PDB entry 4HSU | X-ray diffraction, 1.99 A resolution | chains A and B of the 3 polymer chains in the assembly

== Chain A ==
Name: Lysine-specific histone demethylase 1B
Source organism: Homo sapiens
Notes: EC 1.-.-.-
UniProt: Q8NB78 (KDM1B_HUMAN); numbering as in UniProt (aligned over 51-822)
Chain sequence (776 residues; numbered 47 to 822; the number before each row is that of its first residue):
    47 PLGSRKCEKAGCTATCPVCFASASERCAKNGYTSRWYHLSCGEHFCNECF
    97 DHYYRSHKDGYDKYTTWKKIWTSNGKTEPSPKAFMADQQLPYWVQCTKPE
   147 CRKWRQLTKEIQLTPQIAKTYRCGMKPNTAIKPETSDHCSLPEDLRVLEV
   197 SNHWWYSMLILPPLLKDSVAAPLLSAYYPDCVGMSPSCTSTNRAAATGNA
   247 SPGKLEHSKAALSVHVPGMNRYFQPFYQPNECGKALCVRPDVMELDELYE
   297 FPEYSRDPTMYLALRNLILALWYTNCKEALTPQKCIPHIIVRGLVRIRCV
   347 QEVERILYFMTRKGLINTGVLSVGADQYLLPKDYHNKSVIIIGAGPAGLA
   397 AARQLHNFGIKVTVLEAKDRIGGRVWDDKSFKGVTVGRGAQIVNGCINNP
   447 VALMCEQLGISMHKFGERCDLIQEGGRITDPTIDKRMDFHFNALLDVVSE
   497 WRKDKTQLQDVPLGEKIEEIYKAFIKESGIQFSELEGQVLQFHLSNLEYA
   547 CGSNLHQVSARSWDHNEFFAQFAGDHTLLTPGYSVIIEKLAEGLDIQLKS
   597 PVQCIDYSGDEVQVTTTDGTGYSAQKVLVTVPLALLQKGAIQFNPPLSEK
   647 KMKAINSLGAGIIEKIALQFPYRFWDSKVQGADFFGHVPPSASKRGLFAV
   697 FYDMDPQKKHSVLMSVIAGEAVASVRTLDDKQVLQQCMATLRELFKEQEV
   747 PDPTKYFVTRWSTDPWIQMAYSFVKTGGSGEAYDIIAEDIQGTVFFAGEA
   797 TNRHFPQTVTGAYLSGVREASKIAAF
Disordered / not traced: 47-48, 173-181, 236-263
Sequence notes: expression tag (47-50)
Swiss-Prot annotation at these positions:
  - zinc finger: D133 to V193 (CW-type)
  - region: Y273 to D292 (GLYR1-binding), I438 to L467 (Histone H3-binding), F487 to R498 (Histone H3-binding), F538 to H572 (Histone H3-binding), F564 to A566 (GLYR1-binding), N798 to R814 (GLYR1-binding)
  - binding site (Zn(2+)): C53, C58, C65, C73, H84, H90, C92, C95, C142, C147, C169, C185
  - binding site (FAD): K383 to V439, V598, E795, Q803 to V805
  - modified residue: S247 (Phosphoserine)
  - mutagenesis: R51 to K52 (Reduced demethylase activity), C53 (C53A: Loss of demethylase activity), W82 (W82A: Loss of demethylase activity), H84 (H84A: Loss of demethylase activity. Defective in the binding of FAD), H90 (H90A: Loss of demethylase activity. Defective in the binding of FAD), R101 (R101A: Reduced demethylase activity), H103 (H103D: No effect on DNA or nucleosome binding), K104 (K104E: No effect on DNA or nucleosome binding), K109 (K109E: No effect on DNA or nucleosome binding), K114 to K115 (Reduced demethylase activity), K114 (K114E: No effect on DNA or nucleosome binding), K115 (K115E: No effect on DNA or nucleosome binding), 20 further mutagenesis entries in UniProt
What the authors report for this chain:
  - catalytic residues: K661 (citing earlier work)
  - mutagenesis - E563A: abolished catalytic activity on H3K4me2

== Chain B ==
Name: Putative oxidoreductase GLYR1
Source organism: Homo sapiens
Notes: EC 1.-.-.-
UniProt: Q49A26 (GLYR1_HUMAN); residue numbers follow UniProt; this construct covers 152-268
Chain sequence (124 residues; row label = number of the first residue in the row):
   145 PLGSPEFSERGSKSPLKRAQEQSPRKRGRPPKDEKDLTIPESSTVKGMMA
   195 GPMAAFKWQPTASEPVKDADPHFHHFLLSQTEKPAVCYQAITKKLKICEE
   245 ETGSTSIQAADSTAVNGSITPTDK
Disordered / not traced: 145-213, 226-268
Sequence notes: expression tag (145-151)
Swiss-Prot annotation at these positions:
  - DNA-binding region: P168 to D180 (A.T hook)
  - region: D214 to F217 (Interaction with histone H3), H216 to T225 (Interaction with KDM1B)
  - site: F217 (Required to promote KDM1B demethylase activity toward histone H3K4me1 and H3K4me2)
  - modified residue: S167 (Phosphoserine)
  - cross-link (Glycyl lysine isopeptide (Lys-Gly)): K176 (interchain with G-Cter in SUMO2), K179 (interchain with G-Cter in SUMO2), K201 (interchain with G-Cter in SUMO2), K211 (interchain with G-Cter in SUMO2), K227 (interchain with G-Cter in SUMO2), K237 (interchain with G-Cter in SUMO2), K240 (interchain with G-Cter in SUMO2)
  - mutagenesis: D214 (D214A: Slightly reduced stimulation of KDM1B demethylase activity, but normal KDM1B-binding), H216 (H216A: Slightly reduced stimulation of KDM1B demethylase activity, but normal KDM1B-binding), F217 (F217A: Abolished stimulation of KDM1B demethylase activity, reduced affinity for histone H3 of the dimer with KDM1B, but normal KDM1B-binding), H219 (H219A: Impaired KDM1B-binding and abolished stimulation of KDM1B demethylase activity; when associated with A-223), F220 to L222 (Impaired KDM1B-binding and abolished stimulation of KDM1B demethylase activity), S223 (S223A: Impaired KDM1B-binding and abolished stimulation of KDM1B demethylase activity; when associated with A-219)

== Interface between chain A and chain B ==
Residue-residue contacts - 30 pairs, chain A then chain B:
  Y273(A) with F217(B), hydrogen bond (side chain-backbone)
  E277(A) with F217(B)
  C278(A) with F217(B)
  G279(A) with H216(B); F217(B)
  L282(A) with H219(B); F220(B), hydrophobic
  C283(A) with H219(B)
  V284(A) with H219(B)
  E290(A) with H218(B); H219(B), hydrogen bond (side chain-backbone); L222(B)
  L291(A) with L222(B)
  D292(A) with L221(B); L222(B), hydrogen bond (backbone-backbone); S223(B), hydrogen bond (side chain-backbone); Q224(B), hydrogen bond (side chain-backbone); T225(B), hydrogen bond (side chain-backbone)
  F355(A) with L222(B), hydrophobic
  K359(A) with L221(B)
  G360(A) with L221(B)
  L361(A) with H219(B); L221(B), hydrophobic
  F564(A) with H216(B), hydrogen bond (backbone-side chain)
  F565(A) with H216(B)
  A566(A) with H216(B), hydrogen bond (backbone-backbone)
  N798(A) with F220(B)
  H800(A) with F220(B)
  F801(A) with F220(B), hydrophobic
  R814(A) with Q224(B)
Other interface residues (no listed pair), chain A (27 interface residues in all): E293, Y295, E563, L810, V813, K818
Other interface residues (no listed pair), chain B (11 interface residues in all): P215

== Summary ==
Chain A and chain B form an interface of 27 and 11 residues respectively, with 8 hydrogen bonds. Polar pairs
include Y273(A)-F217(B), E290(A)-H219(B) and D292(A)-S223(B). From the paper: the catalytic residue K661(A);
E563A of chain A abolishes catalytic activity on H3K4me2.
Here chain A is Lysine-specific histone demethylase 1B and chain B is Putative oxidoreductase GLYR1, both from
Homo sapiens. Entry 4HSU (Crystal structure of LSD2-NPAC with H3(1-26)in space group P21) was determined by
X-ray diffraction (same publication as 4GU0).
